Entry 6WTD (electron microscopy, 4.20 A resolution (low resolution: residue-level contacts below are approximate; hydrogen-bond / salt-bridge calls are withheld)); this record covers chains 7 and U of the 16 polymer chains in the assembly.

# Chain 7
Protein: ATP synthase subunit d, mitochondrial
Source organism: Saccharomyces cerevisiae (strain ATCC 204508 / S288c)
UniProt: P30902 (ATP7_YEAST); residues 1-173 here correspond to UniProt positions 2-174 (UniProt number = residue number + 1)
Chain sequence (173 residues; each row starts with the number of its first residue):
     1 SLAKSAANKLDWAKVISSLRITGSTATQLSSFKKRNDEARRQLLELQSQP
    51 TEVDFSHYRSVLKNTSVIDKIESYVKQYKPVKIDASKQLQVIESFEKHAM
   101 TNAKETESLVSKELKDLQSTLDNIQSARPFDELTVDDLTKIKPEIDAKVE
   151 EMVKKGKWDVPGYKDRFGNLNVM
Not modelled in the structure: 1-106
UniProt features mapped onto this chain:
  - modified residue: Ser1 (N-acetylserine)

# Chain U
Protein: ATP synthase subunit f, mitochondrial
Source organism: Saccharomyces cerevisiae (strain ATCC 204508 / S288c)
UniProt: Q06405 (ATPK_YEAST); residues 1-95 here correspond to UniProt positions 7-101 (UniProt number = residue number + 6)
Chain sequence (95 residues; row label = number of the first residue in the row):
     1 VSTLIPPKVVSSKNIGSAPNAKRIANVVHFYKSLPQGPAPAIKANTRLAR
    51 YKAKYFDGDNASGKPLWHFALGIIAFGYSMEYYFHLRHHKGAEEH
Not modelled in the structure: 1-18, 87-95

# Interface between chain 7 and chain U
Residue-residue contacts (20):
  Thr120(7) - Phe30(U)
  Asn123(7) - Phe30(U)
  Ile124(7) - Phe30(U)
  Ser126(7) - Pro35(U)
  Ala127(7) - Pro35(U)
  Arg128(7) - Phe30(U)
  Pro129(7) - Leu34(U)
  Pro129(7) - Pro35(U)
  Pro129(7) - Gln36(U)
  Pro129(7) - Gly37(U)
  Phe130(7) - Phe30(U)
  Glu132(7) - Gln36(U)
  Glu132(7) - Gly37(U)
  Leu133(7) - Ser33(U)
  Leu133(7) - Leu34(U)
  Leu133(7) - Gly37(U)
  Ile141(7) - His29(U)
  Ile141(7) - Lys32(U)
  Lys142(7) - Ala25(U)
  Lys142(7) - His29(U)
Also at the interface, not in a pair above, chain 7 (13 interface residues in all): Ser119
Also at the interface, not in a pair above, chain U (10 interface residues in all): Tyr31

# Summary
13 residues of chain 7 and 10 residues of chain U are in contact.
Chain 7 is ATP synthase subunit d, mitochondrial and chain U is ATP synthase subunit f, mitochondrial, both
from Saccharomyces cerevisiae (strain ATCC 204508 / S288c); the structure, Monomer yeast ATP synthase Fo
reconstituted in nanodisc with inhibitor of Bedaquiline bound, was determined by electron microscopy.
